5XMI - chains D and E of the 6 polymer chains in the assembly; structure by electron microscopy, 3.90 A resolution.

[Chain D (and E)]
Protein: Vacuolar protein sorting-associated protein 4
From: Saccharomyces cerevisiae (strain ATCC 204508 / S288c)
Notes: chain E of this document is another copy of the same molecule, construct and numbering; everything in this record applies to it too
Reference sequence: P52917 (VPS4_YEAST); residue numbers follow UniProt; this construct covers 1-437
Amino-acid sequence (437 residues; row label = number of the first residue in the row):
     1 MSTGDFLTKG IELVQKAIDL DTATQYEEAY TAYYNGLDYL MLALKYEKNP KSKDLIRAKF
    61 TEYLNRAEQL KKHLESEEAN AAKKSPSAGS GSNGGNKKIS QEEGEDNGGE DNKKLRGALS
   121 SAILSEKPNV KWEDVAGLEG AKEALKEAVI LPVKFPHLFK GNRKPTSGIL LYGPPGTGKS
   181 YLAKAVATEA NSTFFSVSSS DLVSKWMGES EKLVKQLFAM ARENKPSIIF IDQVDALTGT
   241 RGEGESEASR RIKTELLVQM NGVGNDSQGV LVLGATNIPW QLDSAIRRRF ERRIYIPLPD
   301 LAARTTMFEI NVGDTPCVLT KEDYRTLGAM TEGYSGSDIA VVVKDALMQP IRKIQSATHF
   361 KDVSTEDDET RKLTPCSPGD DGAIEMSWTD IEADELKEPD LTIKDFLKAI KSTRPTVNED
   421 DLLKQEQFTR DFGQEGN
Disordered / not traced: 1-118
Sequence notes: engineered mutation Q233 (Glu in P52917)
Ligand contacts:
  - ATP (adenosine-5'-triphosphate), molecule 1: V135, A136, P174, P175, G176, T177, G178, K179, S180, Y181, D232, Q233, N277, M307, N311, G336, S337
  - ATP, molecule 2: N261, N265, D266, A285, R289
Swiss-Prot annotation at these positions:
  - binding site (ATP): G173 to S180
  - mutagenesis: L64 (L64D: Inhibits membrane protein sorting to the vacuole), K179 (K179A: No ATP hydrolysis. Missorting of vacuolar proteins), Q216 (Q216A: Abolishes oligomerization)
Reported in the primary citation:
  - mutagenesis - E233Q: abolished catalytic activity on ATP (citing earlier work)
  - self-association interface (contacts with another copy of this molecule); pairs are residue here / residue on that copy: R414-D431, R352, W388
  - binding site for ATP: D232, Q233, N261, N265, N277, R289, M307
  - mutagenesis - R289A: decreased binding to ATP
  - mutagenesis - N261A/N265A, R289A: decreased catalytic activity on ATP
  - catalytic residues: R289
  - conformationally variable residues: N261, N265, R289
  - mutagenesis - R325A: decreased catalytic activity on Vta1
  - mutagenesis - R325A: unchanged catalytic activity

[Interface between chain D and chain E]
Contacting residue pairs (65):
  E143(D) with Q355(E)
  E147(D) with M348(E); R352(E), salt bridge
  L151(D) with Q355(E)
  K154(D) with T389(E)
  F155(D) with W388(E), hydrophobic; T389(E)
  H157(D) with A393(E)
  F159(D) with M348(E), hydrophobic
  N162(D) with V312(E); G313(E)
  R163(D) with L347(E); M348(E); E398(E), salt bridge
  T166(D) with K344(E)
  W206(D) with M207(E)
  M207(D) with S246(E)
  E209(D) with V203(E); S204(E)
  E211(D) with S200(E)
  K212(D) with K205(E)
  K215(D) with D201(E)
  R241(D) with R241(E); Q281(E)
  E243(D) with R241(E)
  S246(D) with A236(E); G239(E), hydrogen bond (side chain-backbone); E245(E)
  E247(D) with E245(E); S246(E)
  R251(D) with S200(E)
  T254(D) with Q233(E); A236(E)
  E255(D) with S200(E); D201(E)
  V258(D) with S198(E); D232(E); Q233(E)
  N261(D) with S180(E), hydrogen bond; D232(E)
  G264(D) with K344(E)
  N265(D) with S337(E); A340(E); K344(E), hydrogen bond
  S284(D) with P175(E); N418(E)
  A285(D) with P175(E), hydrophobic; N277(E)
  R287(D) with N418(E)
  R288(D) with P175(E); S337(E); T416(E), hydrogen bond (side chain-backbone); V417(E); N418(E), hydrogen bond
  R289(D) with Q233(E)
  R292(D) with S412(E), hydrogen bond (side chain-backbone); T413(E)
  Q434(D) with S412(E); R414(E)
  E435(D) with T413(E); R414(E); T416(E)
  N437(D) with R414(E); P415(E); V417(E)
Interface residues without a listed pair, chain D (42 interface residues in all): L158, K164, G244, R250, F432, G436
Interface residues without a listed pair, chain E (43 interface residues in all): D235, E243, N311, V341, L396

[In short]
The interface between chain D and chain E involves 42 residues on one side and 43 on the other, with 6
hydrogen bonds and 2 salt bridges. Among the polar pairs are E147(D)-R352(E), R163(D)-E398(E) and
S246(D)-G239(E). The paper reports the catalytic residue R289(D); N261A/N265A and R289A of chain D reduce
catalytic activity on ATP; 4 substitutions were tested in all.
Both chains are Vacuolar protein sorting-associated protein 4 (Saccharomyces cerevisiae (strain ATCC 204508 /
S288c)). Entry 5XMI (Cryo-EM Structure of the ATP-bound VPS4 mutant-E233Q hexamer (masked)) was determined by
electron microscopy together with 5XMK from the same study.
